PDB entry 3FH5 | X-ray diffraction, 1.63 A resolution | chain A

# Chain A
Protein: Leukotriene A-4 hydrolase
Source organism: Homo sapiens
Notes: EC 3.3.2.6
Reference sequence: P09960 (LKHA4_HUMAN); residues 0-610 here correspond to UniProt positions 1-611 (UniProt number = residue number + 1)
Chain sequence (611 residues; each row starts with the number of its first residue; numbering starts at 0):
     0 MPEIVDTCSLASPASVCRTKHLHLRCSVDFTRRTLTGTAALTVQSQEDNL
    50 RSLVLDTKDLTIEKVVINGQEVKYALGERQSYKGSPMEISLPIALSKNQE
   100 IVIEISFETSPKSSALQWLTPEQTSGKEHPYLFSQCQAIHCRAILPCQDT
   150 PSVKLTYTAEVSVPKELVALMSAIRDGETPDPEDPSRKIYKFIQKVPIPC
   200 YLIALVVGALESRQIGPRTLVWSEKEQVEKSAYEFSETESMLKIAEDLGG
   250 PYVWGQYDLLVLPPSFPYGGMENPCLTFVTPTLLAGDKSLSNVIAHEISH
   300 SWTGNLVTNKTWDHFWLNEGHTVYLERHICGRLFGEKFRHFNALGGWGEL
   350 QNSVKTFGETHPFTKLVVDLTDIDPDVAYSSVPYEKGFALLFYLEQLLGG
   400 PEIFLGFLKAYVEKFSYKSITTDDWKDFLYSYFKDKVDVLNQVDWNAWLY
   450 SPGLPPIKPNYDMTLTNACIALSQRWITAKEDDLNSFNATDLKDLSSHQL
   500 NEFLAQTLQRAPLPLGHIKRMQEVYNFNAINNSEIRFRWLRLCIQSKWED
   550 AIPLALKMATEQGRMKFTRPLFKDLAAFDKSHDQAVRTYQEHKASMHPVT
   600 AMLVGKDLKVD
Disordered / not traced: 0-3, 610
UniProt features mapped onto this chain:
  - active site: Glu-296 (Proton acceptor), Tyr-383 (Proton donor)
  - binding site (a peptide): Gln-134 to Gln-136, Pro-266 to Glu-271, Arg-563 to Lys-565
  - binding site (Zn(2+)): His-295, His-299, Glu-318
  - site: Glu-271 (Pro-Gly-Pro binding), Asp-375 (Essential for epoxide hydrolase activity, but not for aminopeptidase activity), Tyr-378 (Covalently modified during suicide inhibition by leukotrienes), Gly-562 (Pro-Gly-Pro binding)
  - modified residue: Lys-72 (N6-acetyllysine), Lys-336 (N6-acetyllysine), Lys-413 (N6-acetyllysine), Ser-415 (Phosphoserine), Lys-572 (N6-acetyllysine)
Bound ions: ytterbium (III) ion site 1: Asp-47, Asp-481 (together with acetate ion); ytterbium (III) ion site 2 near Asp-175 (its only coordinating residue here); Zn2+: His-295, His-299, Glu-318
Ligand contacts: 24P ((2R)-2-[(4-benzylphenoxy)methyl]pyrrolidine): Gln-134, Gln-136, Ala-137, Tyr-267, Gly-269, Met-270, Trp-311, Phe-314, Val-367, Leu-369, Pro-374, Asp-375, Ala-377, Tyr-378, Ser-379, Pro-382, Tyr-383

# Overview
Chain A binds compound 24P. Asp-47 and Asp-481 form the ytterbium (III) ion site 1. His-295, His-299 and
Glu-318 form the Zn2+ site. Curated annotation (UniProt) lists active-site residues Glu-296 and Tyr-383, 12
peptide-binding residues and 3 Zn2+-binding residues.
Chain A is Leukotriene A-4 hydrolase (Homo sapiens); the structure, Leukotriene A4 Hydrolase complexed with
inhibitor (2R)-2-[(4-benzylphenoxy)methyl]pyrrolidine, was determined by X-ray diffraction, deposited together
with 3FH7, 3FH8, 3FHE, 3FTZ and 3FUL.
